3A8N - chain A; structure by X-ray diffraction, 4.50 A resolution (low resolution: residue-level contacts below are approximate; hydrogen-bond / salt-bridge calls are withheld).

[Chain A]
Protein: T-lymphoma invasion and metastasis-inducing protein 1
From: Mus musculus
Notes: fragment: PHCCEx domain, residues 429-702
UniProt: Q60610 (TIAM1_MOUSE); residues 429-702 here = UniProt positions 429-702
Sequence (279 residues; numbered 424 to 702; the number before each row is that of its first residue):
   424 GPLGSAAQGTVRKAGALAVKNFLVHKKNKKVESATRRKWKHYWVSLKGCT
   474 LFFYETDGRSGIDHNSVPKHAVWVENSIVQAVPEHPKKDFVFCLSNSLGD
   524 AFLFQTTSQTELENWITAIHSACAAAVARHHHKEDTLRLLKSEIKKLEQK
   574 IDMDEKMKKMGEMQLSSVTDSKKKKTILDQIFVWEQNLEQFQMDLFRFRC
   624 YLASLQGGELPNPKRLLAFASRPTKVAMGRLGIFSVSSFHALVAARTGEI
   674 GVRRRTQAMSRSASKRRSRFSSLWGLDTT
Disordered / not traced: 424-432, 481-488, 671-702
Differences from the reference sequence: expression tag (424-428)
Curated features (UniProtKB/Swiss-Prot):
  - modified residue: Ser-695 (Phosphoserine)
From the paper describing this entry:
  - mutagenesis - R622A/R645A: decreased binding to Par3
  - mutagenesis - R622A, R622A/R645A, R645A: decreased signaling

[Summary]
The paper reports that R622A, R622A/R645A and R645A reduce signaling; R622A/R645A reduce binding to Par3.
Chain A is T-lymphoma invasion and metastasis-inducing protein 1 (Mus musculus); the structure, Crystal
structure of the Tiam1 PHCCEx domain, was determined by X-ray diffraction together with 3A8P and 3A8Q from the
same study.
